PDB entry 1U5X | X-ray diffraction, 1.80 A resolution | chain A

== Chain A ==
Protein: Tumor necrosis factor ligand superfamily member 13
From: Mus musculus
Notes: fragment: TNF domain of murine APRIL
Reference sequence: Q9D777 (TNF13_MOUSE); numbering as in UniProt (aligned over 104-241)
Sequence (140 residues; each row starts with the number of its first residue):
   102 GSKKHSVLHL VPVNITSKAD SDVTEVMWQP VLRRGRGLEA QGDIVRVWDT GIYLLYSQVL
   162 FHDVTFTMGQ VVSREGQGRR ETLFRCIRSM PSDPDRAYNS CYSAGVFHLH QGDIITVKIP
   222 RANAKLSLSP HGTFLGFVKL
Not modelled in the structure: 102-104, 119-122, 195-197
Construct notes: cloning artifact (102-103)
Disulfide bonds: Cys187-Cys202
Curated features (UniProtKB/Swiss-Prot):
  - glycosylation: Asn115 (N-linked (GlcNAc...) asparagine)

== In short ==
Chain A is Tumor necrosis factor ligand superfamily member 13 (Mus musculus); the structure, Crystal structure
of murine APRIL at pH 5.0, was determined by X-ray diffraction together with 1U5Y and 1U5Z from the same
study.
